6UCE - chains L and H of the 3 polymer chains in the assembly; structure by X-ray diffraction, 1.38 A resolution.

# Chain L
Name: N123-VRC34_pI3 light chain
Source organism: Homo sapiens
UniProtKB: Q6GMX0 (Q6GMX0_HUMAN); residues 104-214 here correspond to UniProt positions 126-236 (UniProt number = residue number + 22)
Amino-acid sequence (214 residues; row label = number of the first residue in the row):
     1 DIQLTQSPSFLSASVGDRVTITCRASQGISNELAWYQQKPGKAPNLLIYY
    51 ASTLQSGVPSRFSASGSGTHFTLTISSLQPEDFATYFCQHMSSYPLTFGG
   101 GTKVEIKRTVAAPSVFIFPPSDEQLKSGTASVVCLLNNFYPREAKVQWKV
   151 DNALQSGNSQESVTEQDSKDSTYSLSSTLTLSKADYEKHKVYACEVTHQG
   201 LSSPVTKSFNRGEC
Cystine bridges: Cys23-Cys88, Cys134-Cys194

# Chain H
Name: N123-VRC34_pI3 heavy chain
Source organism: Homo sapiens
Amino-acid sequence (233 residues; row label = number of the first residue in the row; a row labelled like 82A-82C holds insertion residues (82A, then the next letters in order)):
     1 QEVLVQSGAEVKKPGASVKVSCKAFGYTFTGNPMHWVRQAPGQGLEWMGW
    51 IN
   52A P
    53 HSGDTTTAQKFQGRVYMTRDKSINTAYLDV
82A-82C TRL
    83 TSDDTAIYYCARDKYYGN
100A-100E EAVGM
   101 DVWGQGTTVTVSSASTKGPSVFPLAPSSKSTSGGTAALGCLVKDYFPEPV
   151 TVSWNSGALTSGVHTFPAVLQSSGLYSLSSVVTVPSSSLGTQTYICNVNH
   201 KPSNTKVDKKVEPKSCDKGLEVLF
Disordered / not traced: 129-133
Cystine bridges: Cys22-Cys92, Cys140-Cys196
What the authors report for this chain:
  - mutagenesis - P33H: abolished binding to FP8v1

# Chain L / chain H interface
Contacting residue pairs (65):
  Tyr36(L) - Gly100D(H)
  Tyr36(L) - Met100E(H)  hydrogen bond (side chain-backbone)
  Gln38(L) - Gln39(H)  hydrogen bond
  Gln38(L) - Tyr91(H)
  Lys42(L) - Tyr91(H)  hydrogen bond (backbone-side chain)
  Ala43(L) - Tyr91(H)  hydrophobic
  Ala43(L) - Trp103(H)  hydrophobic
  Ala43(L) - Gly104(H)
  Pro44(L) - Leu45(H)  hydrophobic
  Pro44(L) - Trp103(H)
  Leu46(L) - Lys96(H)
  Leu46(L) - Met100E(H)
  Tyr49(L) - Lys96(H)
  Tyr49(L) - Val100C(H)  hydrophobic
  Tyr50(L) - Tyr98(H)
  Tyr50(L) - Val100C(H)
  Gln55(L) - Lys96(H)  hydrogen bond
  Gln55(L) - Asp101(H)
  Phe87(L) - Leu45(H)  hydrophobic
  Gln89(L) - Met100E(H)
  Met91(L) - Ala100B(H)
  Met91(L) - Val100C(H)
  Tyr94(L) - Trp47(H)  hydrophobic
  Tyr94(L) - Trp50(H)  hydrogen bond
  Tyr94(L) - Thr58(H)
  Pro95(L) - Trp47(H)  hydrophobic
  Leu96(L) - His35(H)
  Leu96(L) - Trp47(H)
  Phe98(L) - Leu45(H)
  Phe116(L) - Ala137(H)  hydrophobic
  Phe118(L) - Leu124(H)  hydrophobic
  Phe118(L) - Ala125(H)
  Phe118(L) - Ala137(H)
  Ser121(L) - Phe122(H)
  Ser121(L) - Pro123(H)
  Glu123(L) - Val121(H)
  Glu123(L) - Phe122(H)
  Glu123(L) - Lys209(H)  salt bridge
  Gln124(L) - Phe122(H)
  Gln124(L) - Lys143(H)
  Thr129(L) - Lys143(H)
  Ser131(L) - Leu141(H)
  Ser131(L) - Lys143(H)
  Val133(L) - Leu124(H)  hydrophobic
  Leu135(L) - Phe166(H)  hydrophobic
  Leu135(L) - Val181(H)  hydrophobic
  Asn137(L) - His164(H)  hydrogen bond
  Asn137(L) - Thr183(H)
  Asn138(L) - His164(H)  hydrogen bond
  Gln160(L) - Val169(H)
  Gln160(L) - Leu170(H)  hydrogen bond (side chain-backbone)
  Gln160(L) - Gln171(H)
  Glu161(L) - Val169(H)
  Ser162(L) - Phe166(H)
  Ser162(L) - Pro167(H)  hydrogen bond (side chain-backbone)
  Ser162(L) - Val169(H)
  Val163(L) - Pro167(H)
  Thr164(L) - Phe166(H)
  Ser174(L) - His164(H)  hydrogen bond
  Ser174(L) - Phe166(H)
  Leu175(L) - Phe166(H)
  Ser176(L) - Phe166(H)
  Thr180(L) - Lys143(H)
  Cys214(L) - Ser215(H)
  Cys214(L) - Cys216(H)  disulfide
Also at the interface, not in a pair above, chain L (42 interface residues in all): Ala34, Pro119, Ser127, Asp167, Ser208
Also at the interface, not in a pair above, chain H (42 interface residues in all): Val37, Gly44, Leu138, Thr165, Ser179, Lys214, Leu220
Disulfides between the chains: Cys214(L)-Cys216(H)

# Overview
Chain L and chain H each contribute 42 residues to their interface, with 1 disulfide bond, 10 hydrogen bonds
and 1 salt bridge. Polar pairs include Glu123(L)-Lys209(H), Tyr36(L)-Met100E(H) and Gln38(L)-Gln39(H). From
the paper: P33H of chain H abolishes binding to FP8v1.
Here chain L is N123-VRC34_pI3 light chain and chain H is N123-VRC34_pI3 heavy chain, both from Homo sapiens.
Entry 6UCE (N123-VRC34_pI3 HIV neutralizing antibody in complex with HIV fusion peptide residue 512-519) was
determined by X-ray diffraction, deposited together with 6UBI and 6UCF.
